PDB entry 1KEN | X-ray diffraction, 3.50 A resolution | chains A and L of the 10 polymer chains in the assembly

Chain A:
Molecule: hemagglutinin HA1
From: Influenza A virus (A/X-31(H3N2))
Chain sequence (328 residues; each row starts with the number of its first residue):
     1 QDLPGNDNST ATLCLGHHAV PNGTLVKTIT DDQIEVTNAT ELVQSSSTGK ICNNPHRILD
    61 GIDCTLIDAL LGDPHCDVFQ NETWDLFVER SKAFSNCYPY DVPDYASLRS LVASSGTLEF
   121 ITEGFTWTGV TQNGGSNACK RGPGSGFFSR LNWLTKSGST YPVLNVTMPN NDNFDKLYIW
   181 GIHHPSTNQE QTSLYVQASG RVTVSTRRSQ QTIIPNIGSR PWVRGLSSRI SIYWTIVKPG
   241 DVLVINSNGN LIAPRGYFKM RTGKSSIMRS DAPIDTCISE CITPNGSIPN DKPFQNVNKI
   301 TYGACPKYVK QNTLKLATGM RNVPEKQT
Not modelled in the structure: 1-8
Disulfide bonds: C52-C277, C64-C76, C97-C139, C281-C305
Covalently attached groups: glycan linked to N165

Chain L:
Molecule: influenza virus infectivity neutralizing antibody (light chain)
From: Mus musculus
Notes: antibody fragment or engineered binder
Chain sequence (213 residues; numbered 1 to 213; the number before each row is that of its first residue):
     1 QIVLTQSPAI MSASPGEKVT LTCSASSTIT SSFLYWYQQK PGSSPKLWIY STSNLASGVP
    61 ARFSGSGSGT SYSLTISSLE AEDGASYFCH QWETFPRTFG GGTKLEIKRA DAAPTVSIFP
   121 PSKIQLTSGG ASVVCFLNNF YPKDINVKWK IDGSERQNGV LNSWTDQDSK DSTYSMSSTL
   181 TLTKDEYERH NSYTCEATHK TSTSPIVKSF NRN
Disulfide bonds: C23-C89, C135-C195

How chain A and chain L interact:
Contacting residue pairs (5; chain A residue first):
  K156(A) - L55(L)  hydrogen bond (side chain-backbone)
  G158(A) - L55(L)
  T192(A) - S57(L)
  S193(A) - Y50(L)
  L194(A) - Y50(L)
Interface residues without a listed pair, chain A (7 interface residues in all): N137, S159
Interface residues without a listed pair, chain L (6 interface residues in all): S32, V59, A61

Summary:
Chain A and chain L form an interface of 7 and 6 residues respectively, with 1 hydrogen bond. The
hydrogen-bonded pair is K156(A)-L55(L).
Chain A is hemagglutinin HA1 (Influenza A virus (A/X-31(H3N2))) and chain L is influenza virus infectivity
neutralizing antibody (light chain) (Mus musculus); the structure, Influenza virus hemagglutinin complexed
with an antibody that prevents the hemagglutinin low ph fusogenic transition, was determined by X-ray
diffraction.
